3G7Y - chain A; structure by X-ray diffraction, 2.21 A resolution.

# Chain A
Molecule: Dolichyl-diphosphooligosaccharide-protein glycosyltransferase subunit OST6
Organism: Saccharomyces cerevisiae
Notes: EC 2.4.1.119; fragment: N-terminal domain
UniProtKB: Q03723 (OST6_YEAST); residues 1-165 here correspond to UniProt positions 24-188 (UniProt number = residue number + 23)
Sequence (178 residues; each row starts with the number of its first residue; numbering starts at 0):
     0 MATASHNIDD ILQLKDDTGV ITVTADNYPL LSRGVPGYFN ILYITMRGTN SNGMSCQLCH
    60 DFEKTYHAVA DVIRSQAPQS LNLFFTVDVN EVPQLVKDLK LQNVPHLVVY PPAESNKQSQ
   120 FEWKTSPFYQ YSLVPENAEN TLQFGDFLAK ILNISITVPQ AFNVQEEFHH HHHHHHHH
Unresolved in the structure: 0-8, 162-177
Disulfide bonds: Cys55-Cys58
Differences from the reference sequence: initiating methionine (0); expression tag (166-177)
From the paper describing this entry:
  - contacts within the chain: Thr48-Met53 (backbone contact), Asn49-Asn51 (backbone contact), Asn49-Gly52 (hydrogen bond), Asn49-Met53 (hydrogen bond), Gly47-Cys55 (water-mediated contact)
  - conformationally variable residues (order/disorder transition): Gly47 to Gly52

# Summary
The paper reports conformational variability at Gly47; contacts within the chain involving Thr48, Met53 and
Asn49 among others.
Chain A is Dolichyl-diphosphooligosaccharide-protein glycosyltransferase subunit OST6 (Saccharomyces
cerevisiae); the structure, Crystal structure of oxidized Ost6L, was determined by X-ray diffraction together
with 3G9B and 3GA4 from the same study.
